PDB entry 5HKK | X-ray diffraction, 3.00 A resolution | chains C and D of the 8 polymer chains in the assembly

Chain C:
Molecule: ATP synthase subunit alpha
Organism: Caldalkalibacillus thermarum TA2.A1
Notes: EC 3.6.3.14
UniProt: F5LA74 (F5LA74_9BACI); residues 1-502 here correspond to UniProt positions 4-505 (UniProt number = residue number + 3)
Sequence (502 residues; numbered 1 to 502; the number before each row is that of its first residue):
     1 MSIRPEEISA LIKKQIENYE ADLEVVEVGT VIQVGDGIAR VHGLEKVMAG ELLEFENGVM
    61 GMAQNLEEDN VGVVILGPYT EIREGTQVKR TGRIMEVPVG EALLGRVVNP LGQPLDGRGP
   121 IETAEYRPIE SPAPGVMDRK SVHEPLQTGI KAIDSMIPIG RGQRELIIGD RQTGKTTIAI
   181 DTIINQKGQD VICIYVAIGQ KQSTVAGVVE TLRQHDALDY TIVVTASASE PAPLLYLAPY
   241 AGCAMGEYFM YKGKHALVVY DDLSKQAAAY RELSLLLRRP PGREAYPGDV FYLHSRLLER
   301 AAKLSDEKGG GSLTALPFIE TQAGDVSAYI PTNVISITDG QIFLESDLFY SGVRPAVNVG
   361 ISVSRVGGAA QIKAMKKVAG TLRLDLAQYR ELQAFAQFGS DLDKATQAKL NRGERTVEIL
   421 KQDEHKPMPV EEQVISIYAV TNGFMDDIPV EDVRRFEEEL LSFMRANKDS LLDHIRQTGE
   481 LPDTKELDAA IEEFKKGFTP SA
Not modelled in the structure: 1-26
Metal / ion sites: Mg2+: Thr176 (together with ADP)
Small-molecule neighbours:
  - ADP (adenosine-5'-diphosphate), molecule 1: Asp170, Arg171, Gln172, Thr173, Gly174, Lys175, Thr176, Thr177, Phe349, Arg354, Pro355, Gln422, Asp423, Glu424
  - ADP, molecule 2: Val363, Ser364, Arg365
Reported in the primary citation:
  - binding site for phosphate ion: Arg365
  - catalytic residues: Arg365 (citing earlier work)

Chain D:
Molecule: ATP synthase subunit beta
Organism: Caldalkalibacillus thermarum TA2.A1
Notes: EC 3.6.3.14
UniProt: F5LA72 (F5LA72_9BACI); residues 1-462 here = UniProt positions 1-462
Sequence (462 residues; row label = number of the first residue in the row):
     1 MNKGRIIQVM GPVVDIQFES GQLPDIYNAI TIERPQGGTL TVEAAVHLGD NVVRCVAMAS
    61 TDGLVRGLEA VDTGAPISVP VGKATLGRVF NVLGEPIDEQ GEVNAEERHP IHRPAPEFEE
   121 LSTADEILET GIKVIDLLAP YAKGGKIGLF GGAGVGKTVL IQELINNVAQ EHGGLSVFAG
   181 VGERTREGND LYHEMKDSGV ISKTSMVFGQ MNEPPGARLR VALTGLTMAE YFRDREGQDV
   241 LLFIDNIFRF TQAGSEVSAL LGRMPSAVGY QPTLATEMGQ LQERITSTKK GSITSIQAIY
   301 VPADDYTDPA PATTFAHLDA TTNLERKLAE MGIYPAVDPL ASTSRILSPA VVGEEHYRVA
   361 RGVQQVLQRY NDLQDIIAIL GMDELSDEDK LIVARARKIQ RFLSQPFHVA EQFTGMPGKY
   421 VPVKETVRGF KEILEGKHDN LPEEAFYMVG TIDEAVEKAK KL
Not modelled in the structure: 1
Metal / ion sites: Mg2+: Thr158 (together with ADP)
Small-molecule neighbours:
  - ADP (adenosine-5'-diphosphate), molecule 1: Gly152, Ala153, Gly154, Val155, Gly156, Lys157, Thr158, Val159, Arg184, Glu187, Tyr334, Pro335, Gln405, Phe407, Ala410, Phe413, Thr414
  - ADP, molecule 2: Ser344, Arg345, Tyr357
Reported in the primary citation:
  - binding site for ADP: Gly152 to Thr158
  - binding site for phosphate ion: Lys157, Arg184, Asp245, Asn246, Arg249

Chain C / chain D interface:
Pairs across the interface (118; chain C residue first):
  Gly43(C) - Arg66(D)
  Leu44(C) - Arg66(D)  hydrogen bond (backbone-side chain)
  Glu45(C) - Val65(D)
  Glu45(C) - Arg66(D)
  Lys46(C) - Val65(D)
  Val47(C) - Leu64(D)
  Val47(C) - Val65(D)
  Met48(C) - Gln36(D)
  Met48(C) - Gly63(D)
  Met48(C) - Leu64(D)
  Met48(C) - Val65(D)  hydrophobic
  Ala49(C) - Thr61(D)
  Ala49(C) - Asp62(D)
  Ala49(C) - Gly63(D)  hydrogen bond (backbone-backbone)
  Ala49(C) - Leu64(D)  hydrogen bond (backbone-backbone)
  Asn65(C) - Met10(D)
  Leu66(C) - Gln8(D)
  Leu66(C) - Val9(D)  hydrogen bond (backbone-backbone)
  Leu66(C) - Leu64(D)
  Glu67(C) - Arg66(D)  hydrogen bond (backbone-side chain)
  Glu68(C) - Ile7(D)
  Glu68(C) - Gln8(D)
  Glu68(C) - Arg66(D)
  Asp69(C) - Arg66(D)
  Asn70(C) - Arg66(D)  hydrogen bond (backbone-side chain)
  Val71(C) - Arg66(D)
  Ala133(C) - Asn212(D)
  Pro134(C) - Thr185(D)
  Gly135(C) - Thr185(D)
  Val136(C) - Thr185(D)
  Val136(C) - Gly188(D)
  Val136(C) - Asn189(D)
  Val136(C) - Phe208(D)  hydrophobic
  Met137(C) - Ile97(D)
  Met137(C) - Asp98(D)
  Met137(C) - Tyr192(D)  hydrophobic
  Arg139(C) - Thr185(D)
  Arg139(C) - Arg186(D)
  Arg139(C) - Asn189(D)
  Lys140(C) - Asn189(D)
  Ser141(C) - Asn189(D)
  Ser141(C) - Asp190(D)  hydrogen bond
  Arg164(C) - Arg184(D)
  Pro280(C) - Ala259(D)  hydrophobic
  Arg283(C) - Val268(D)
  Arg283(C) - Pro302(D)
  Arg283(C) - Asp308(D)  salt bridge
  Gly288(C) - Glu256(D)
  Asp289(C) - Glu256(D)
  Phe291(C) - Arg249(D)
  Phe291(C) - Gln252(D)
  Tyr292(C) - Asn212(D)
  Tyr292(C) - Glu213(D)
  Tyr292(C) - Pro214(D)
  Tyr292(C) - Arg218(D)
  Tyr292(C) - Glu256(D)
  Ser295(C) - Met211(D)  hydrogen bond (side chain-backbone)
  Glu299(C) - Arg184(D)
  Glu299(C) - Thr185(D)  hydrogen bond
  Glu299(C) - Met211(D)
  Glu299(C) - Asn212(D)
  Ser327(C) - Ala303(D)
  Ser327(C) - Asp304(D)  hydrogen bond
  Thr332(C) - Ala153(D)
  Thr332(C) - Tyr300(D)  hydrogen bond (backbone-side chain)
  Thr332(C) - Ala303(D)
  Ile335(C) - Ala153(D)  hydrophobic
  Ile335(C) - Arg184(D)
  Ser336(C) - Ala153(D)
  Ser336(C) - Arg184(D)  hydrogen bond (backbone-side chain)
  Ser336(C) - Met211(D)
  Ser336(C) - Arg249(D)  hydrogen bond
  Ser336(C) - Tyr300(D)
  Ile337(C) - Arg184(D)  hydrogen bond (backbone-side chain)
  Ile337(C) - Met211(D)  hydrophobic
  Thr338(C) - Arg184(D)  hydrogen bond (backbone-side chain)
  Asp339(C) - Arg184(D)
  Asp339(C) - Arg186(D)  salt bridge
  Asn358(C) - Glu330(D)
  Gly360(C) - Ala329(D)
  Gly360(C) - Glu330(D)
  Ile361(C) - Glu330(D)
  Ser364(C) - Phe413(D)
  Arg365(C) - Gly154(D)
  Arg365(C) - Arg184(D)
  Arg365(C) - Glu187(D)
  Arg365(C) - Phe413(D)
  Val366(C) - Phe413(D)
  Gly367(C) - Phe413(D)
  Gly368(C) - Gln412(D)  hydrogen bond (backbone-backbone)
  Ala369(C) - Gln412(D)  hydrogen bond (backbone-side chain)
  Lys376(C) - Gln412(D)  hydrogen bond
  Gly380(C) - Phe413(D)
  Gly380(C) - Thr414(D)
  Gly380(C) - Gly415(D)
  Thr381(C) - Thr414(D)
  Arg383(C) - Tyr334(D)  hydrogen bond
  Leu384(C) - Tyr334(D)  hydrophobic
  Leu384(C) - Thr414(D)
  Leu384(C) - Met416(D)  hydrophobic
  Leu384(C) - Tyr447(D)
  Ala387(C) - Glu330(D)
  Ala387(C) - Met331(D)
  Gln388(C) - Met331(D)  hydrogen bond (side chain-backbone)
  Gln388(C) - Arg401(D)
  Gln388(C) - Tyr447(D)
  Glu391(C) - Met331(D)
  Glu391(C) - Arg397(D)  salt bridge
  Glu391(C) - Arg401(D)  salt bridge
  Phe395(C) - Met382(D)  hydrophobic
  Phe395(C) - Arg397(D)
  Phe398(C) - Ile377(D)
  Phe398(C) - Ala378(D)
  Phe398(C) - Met382(D)  hydrogen bond (backbone-backbone)
  Gly399(C) - Asp383(D)
  Ser400(C) - Asp383(D)
  Ala405(C) - Pro442(D)  hydrophobic
  Lys409(C) - Glu444(D)
Other interface residues (no listed pair), chain C (71 interface residues in all): Gly50, Ile94, Glu130, Val142, Gly282, Arg296, Ala328, Asn333, Leu392, Thr406
Other interface residues (no listed pair), chain D (67 interface residues in all): Val89, Glu183, Gly269, Tyr270, Gly332, Ile333, Gly381, Val393, Glu443, Met448

Summary:
Chain C and chain D form an interface of 71 and 67 residues respectively; the contacts include 21 hydrogen
bonds and 4 salt bridges. Among the polar pairs are Arg283(C)-Asp308(D), Asp339(C)-Arg186(D) and
Glu391(C)-Arg397(D). The paper reports the catalytic residue Arg365(C); a binding site for phosphate ion at
Arg365(C) and Lys157(D) among others.
Here chain C is ATP synthase subunit alpha and chain D is ATP synthase subunit beta, both from
Caldalkalibacillus thermarum TA2.A1. Entry 5HKK (Caldalaklibacillus thermarum F1-ATPase (wild type)) was
determined by X-ray diffraction together with 5IK2 from the same study.
